9FNE - chains D and F of the 11 polymer chains in the assembly; structure by electron microscopy, 4.00 A resolution.

[Chain D]
Name: DNA-directed RNA polymerase subunit beta'
From: Mycolicibacterium smegmatis MC2 155
Notes: EC 2.7.7.6
UniProtKB: A0QS66 (RPOC_MYCS2); residues 1-1317 here = UniProt positions 1-1317
Amino-acid sequence (1317 residues; each row starts with the number of its first residue):
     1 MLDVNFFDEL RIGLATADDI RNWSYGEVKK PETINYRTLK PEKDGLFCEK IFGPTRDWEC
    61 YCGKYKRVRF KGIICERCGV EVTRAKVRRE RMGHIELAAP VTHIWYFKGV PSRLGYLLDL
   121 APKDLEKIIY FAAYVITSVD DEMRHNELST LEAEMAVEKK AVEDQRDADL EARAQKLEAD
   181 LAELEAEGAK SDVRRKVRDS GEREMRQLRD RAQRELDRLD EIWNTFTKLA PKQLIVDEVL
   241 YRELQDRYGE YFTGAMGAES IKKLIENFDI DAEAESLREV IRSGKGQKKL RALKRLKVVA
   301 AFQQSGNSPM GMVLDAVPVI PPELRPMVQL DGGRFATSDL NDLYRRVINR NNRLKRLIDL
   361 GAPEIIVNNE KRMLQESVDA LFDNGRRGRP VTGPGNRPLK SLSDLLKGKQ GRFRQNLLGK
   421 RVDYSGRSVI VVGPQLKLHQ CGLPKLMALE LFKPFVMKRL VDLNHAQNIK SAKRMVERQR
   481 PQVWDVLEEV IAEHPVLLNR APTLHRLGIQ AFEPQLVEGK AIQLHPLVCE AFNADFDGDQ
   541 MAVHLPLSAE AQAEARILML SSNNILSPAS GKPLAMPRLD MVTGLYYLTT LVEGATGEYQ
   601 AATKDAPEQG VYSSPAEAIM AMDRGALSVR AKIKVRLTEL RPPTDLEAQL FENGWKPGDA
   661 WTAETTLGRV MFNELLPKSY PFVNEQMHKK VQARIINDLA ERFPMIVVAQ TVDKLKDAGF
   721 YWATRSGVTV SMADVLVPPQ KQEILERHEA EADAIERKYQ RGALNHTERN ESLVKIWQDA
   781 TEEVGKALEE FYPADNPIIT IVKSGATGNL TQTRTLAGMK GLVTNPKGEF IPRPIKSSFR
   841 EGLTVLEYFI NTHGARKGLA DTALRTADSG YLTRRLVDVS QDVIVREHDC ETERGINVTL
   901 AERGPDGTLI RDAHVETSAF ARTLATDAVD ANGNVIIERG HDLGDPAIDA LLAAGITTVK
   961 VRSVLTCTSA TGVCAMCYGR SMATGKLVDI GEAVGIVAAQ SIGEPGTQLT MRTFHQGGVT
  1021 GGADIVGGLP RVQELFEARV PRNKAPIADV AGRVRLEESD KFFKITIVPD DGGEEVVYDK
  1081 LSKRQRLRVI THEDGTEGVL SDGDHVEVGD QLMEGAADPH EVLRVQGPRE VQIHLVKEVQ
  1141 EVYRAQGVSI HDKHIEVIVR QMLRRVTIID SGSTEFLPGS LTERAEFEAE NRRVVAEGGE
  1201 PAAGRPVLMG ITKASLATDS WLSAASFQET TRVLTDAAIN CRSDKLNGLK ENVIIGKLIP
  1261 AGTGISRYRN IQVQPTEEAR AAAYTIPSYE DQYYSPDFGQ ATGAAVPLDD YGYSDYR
Unresolved in the structure: 1013-1025, 1093-1097, 1284-1317
Bound ions: Zn2+ site 1: Cys-60, Cys-62, Cys-75, Cys-78; Mg2+: Asp-535, Asp-537, Asp-539; Zn2+ site 2: Cys-890, Cys-967, Cys-974, Cys-977
Swiss-Prot annotation at these positions:
  - binding site (Zn(2+)): Cys-60, Cys-62, Cys-75, Cys-78, Cys-890, Cys-967, Cys-974, Cys-977
  - binding site (Mg(2+)): Asp-535, Asp-537, Asp-539

[Chain F]
Name: RNA polymerase sigma factor SigA
From: Mycolicibacterium smegmatis MC2 155
UniProtKB: A0QW02 (A0QW02_MYCS2); residues 1-466 here = UniProt positions 1-466
Amino-acid sequence (466 residues; numbered 1 to 466; the number before each row is that of its first residue):
     1 MAATKASPAT EEPVKRTATK TPAKKAPAKR AAKSAAAKAG GKAPAKKAPA KRAAKGTAAK
    61 PEDGVTDDLE VTDDLEAEPG EDLDVEDTDL ELDDLDSDDD TAVEDEEEEA DAATPAVATA
   121 KAADDDIDEP SEKDKASGDF VWDEEESEAL RQARKDAELT ASADSVRAYL KQIGKVALLN
   181 AEEEVELAKR IEAGLYATQK LAELAEKGEK LPVQQRRDMQ WICRDGDRAK NHLLEANLRL
   241 VVSLAKRYTG RGMAFLDLIQ EGNLGLIRAV EKFDYTKGYK FSTYATWWIR QAITRAMADQ
   301 ARTIRIPVHM VEVINKLGRI QRELLQDLGR EPTPEELAKE MDITPEKVLE IQQYAREPIS
   361 LDQTIGDEGD SQLGDFIEDS EAVVAVDAVS FTLLQDQLQS VLETLSEREA GVVRLRFGLT
   421 DGQPRTLDEI GQVYGVTRER IRQIESKTMS KLRHPSRSQV LRDYLD
Unresolved in the structure: 1-147, 466

[Chain D / chain F interface]
Residue-residue contacts - 71 pairs, chain D then chain F:
  Glu-32(D) / Arg-305(F)  salt bridge
  Thr-33(D) / Thr-303(F)  hydrogen bond (side chain-backbone)
  Ile-34(D) / Ile-304(F)
  Tyr-36(D) / Ile-304(F)  hydrophobic
  Tyr-36(D) / Arg-305(F)
  Tyr-36(D) / Pro-307(F)
  Tyr-36(D) / Met-310(F)
  Tyr-36(D) / Tyr-354(F)  hydrophobic
  Arg-56(D) / Glu-381(F)  salt bridge
  Arg-67(D) / Gln-423(F)
  Val-68(D) / Gly-422(F)
  Arg-69(D) / Gln-423(F)
  Arg-214(D) / Arg-151(F)
  Glu-238(D) / Gln-172(F)
  Glu-238(D) / Lys-175(F)
  Met-327(D) / Thr-303(F)
  Leu-330(D) / Ile-359(F)  hydrophobic
  Leu-330(D) / Ile-377(F)  hydrophobic
  Gly-332(D) / Arg-356(F)
  Gly-333(D) / Arg-356(F)  hydrogen bond (backbone-side chain)
  Arg-334(D) / Arg-356(F)
  Arg-334(D) / Glu-357(F)  hydrogen bond (side chain-backbone)
  Arg-334(D) / Ile-359(F)
  Phe-335(D) / Pro-358(F)
  Phe-335(D) / Ile-359(F)  hydrogen bond (backbone-backbone)
  Ala-336(D) / Ile-359(F)
  Ala-336(D) / Leu-361(F)  hydrophobic
  Thr-337(D) / Pro-358(F)
  Thr-337(D) / Ile-359(F)  hydrogen bond (backbone-backbone)
  Thr-337(D) / Ser-360(F)
  Thr-337(D) / Leu-361(F)  hydrogen bond (backbone-backbone)
  Ser-338(D) / Asp-362(F)
  Asp-339(D) / Ser-360(F)  hydrogen bond
  Asp-339(D) / Asp-362(F)
  Asp-342(D) / Thr-303(F)
  Arg-345(D) / Arg-302(F)  hydrogen bond (side chain-backbone)
  Asn-349(D) / Gln-300(F)
  Arg-350(D) / Asp-257(F)  salt bridge
  Arg-353(D) / Asp-257(F)  salt bridge
  Arg-353(D) / Gln-260(F)
  Arg-353(D) / Glu-261(F)  salt bridge
  Arg-353(D) / Gln-300(F)
  Arg-356(D) / Leu-264(F)
  Leu-357(D) / Gln-260(F)
  Leu-357(D) / Leu-264(F)  hydrophobic
  Leu-360(D) / Leu-264(F)  hydrophobic
  Pro-363(D) / Leu-234(F)
  Ile-365(D) / Glu-235(F)
  Ile-366(D) / Gln-260(F)
  Asn-369(D) / Tyr-169(F)
  Asn-369(D) / Gln-260(F)  hydrogen bond
  Glu-370(D) / Gln-260(F)
  Arg-372(D) / Ser-165(F)
  Met-373(D) / Leu-256(F)  hydrophobic
  Met-373(D) / Asp-257(F)
  Met-373(D) / Gln-260(F)
  Glu-376(D) / Ser-165(F)  hydrogen bond
  Arg-387(D) / Ala-163(F)  hydrogen bond (side chain-backbone)
  Arg-397(D) / Ser-360(F)  hydrogen bond
  Lys-400(D) / Asp-362(F)
  Lys-400(D) / Gln-372(F)  hydrogen bond
  Gln-410(D) / Gly-369(F)  hydrogen bond (side chain-backbone)
  Gln-410(D) / Asp-370(F)
  Gln-467(D) / Gln-459(F)
  Gln-467(D) / Val-460(F)
  Gln-467(D) / Asp-463(F)
  Asn-468(D) / Asp-463(F)
  Asn-468(D) / Tyr-464(F)
  Ile-469(D) / Leu-393(F)  hydrophobic
  Lys-470(D) / Ser-390(F)
  Lys-473(D) / Val-386(F)
Other interface residues (no listed pair), chain D (55 interface residues in all): Asn-35, Arg-37, Glu-126, Val-236, Asp-237, Pro-326, Val-328, Ala-362, Gln-415, Arg-474
Other interface residues (no listed pair), chain F (52 interface residues in all): Lys-155, Leu-159, Leu-238, Asn-263, Ile-267, Ala-301, Gln-363, Leu-373, Asp-375, Pro-424

[Summary]
The interface between chain D and chain F involves 55 residues on one side and 52 on the other; the contacts
include 14 hydrogen bonds and 5 salt bridges. Polar contacts include Glu-32(D)/Arg-305(F),
Arg-56(D)/Glu-381(F) and Arg-350(D)/Asp-257(F).
Here chain D is DNA-directed RNA polymerase subunit beta' and chain F is RNA polymerase sigma factor SigA,
both from Mycolicibacterium smegmatis MC2 155. Entry 9FNE (Mycobacterial PafBC-bound transcription initiation
complex) was determined by electron microscopy, deposited together with 9FND.
